PDB entry 8C0A | X-ray diffraction, 1.70 A resolution | chain A

== Chain A ==
Name: Tyrosine-protein kinase JAK2
From: Homo sapiens
Notes: EC 2.7.10.2
UniProt: O60674 (JAK2_HUMAN); residue numbers follow UniProt; this construct covers 536-812
Amino-acid sequence (289 residues; numbered 536 to 824; the number before each row is that of its first residue):
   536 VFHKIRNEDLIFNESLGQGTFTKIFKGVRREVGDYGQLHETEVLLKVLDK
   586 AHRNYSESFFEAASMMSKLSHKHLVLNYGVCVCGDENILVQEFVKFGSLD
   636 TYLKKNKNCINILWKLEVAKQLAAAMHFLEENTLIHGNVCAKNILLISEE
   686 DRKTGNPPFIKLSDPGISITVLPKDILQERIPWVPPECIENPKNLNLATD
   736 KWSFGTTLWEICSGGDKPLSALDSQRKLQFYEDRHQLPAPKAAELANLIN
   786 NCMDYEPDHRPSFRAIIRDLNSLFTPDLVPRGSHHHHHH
Disordered / not traced: 810-824
Sequence notes: engineered mutation Ala659 (Trp in O60674), Ser683 (Arg in O60674), Ala777 (Trp in O60674), His794 (Phe in O60674); expression tag (813-824)
UniProt features mapped onto this chain:
  - site: Asp710, Ile711 (Breakpoint for translocation to form PCM1-JAK2 fusion protein)
  - modified residue: Tyr570 (Phosphotyrosine)
  - natural variant: Phe537 to Lys539 (sequence variant, change not given here; In myeloproliferative disorder with erythrocytosis), His538 to Lys539 (sequence variant, change not given here; In myeloproliferative disorder with erythrocytosis), Lys539 (K539L: In myeloproliferative disorder with erythrocytosis), Lys607 (K607N: In AML), Val617 (V617F: In PV, THCYT3 and AML; V617I: In THCYT3)
Cystine bridges: Cys616-Cys618
Small-molecule neighbours: T7I (3,5-diphenyl-2-(trifluoromethyl)-1H-pyrazolo[1,5-a]pyrimidin-7-one): Leu551, Gly552, Ile559, Leu579, Lys581, Gln626, Glu627, Phe628, Val629, Lys630, Phe631, Gly632, Ser633, Lys677, Asn678, Leu680, Ser698
What the authors report for this chain:
  - mutagenesis - K539L, R683S: increased catalytic activity
  - mutagenesis - R683S: increased binding to dimerization of the receptors
  - mutagenesis - V617F: unchanged catalytic activity
  - mutagenesis - V617F: increased binding to EpoR
  - mutagenesis - F595A/V617F: decreased binding to dimeric receptors
  - disease-associated variants - V617F: increased signaling (citing earlier work)

== In short ==
Bound to chain A: compound T7I. From the paper: K539L and R683S increase catalytic activity; R683S increases
binding to dimerization of the receptors.
Chain A is Tyrosine-protein kinase JAK2 (Homo sapiens); the structure, Crystal structure of JAK2 JH2-R683S,
was determined by X-ray diffraction together with 8C08 and 8C09 from the same study.
